2JLZ - chains A and C; structure by X-ray diffraction, 2.20 A resolution.

[Chain A]
Name: Serine protease subunit NS3
From: Dengue virus 4
Notes: EC 3.4.21.91
UniProtKB: Q2YHF0 (POLG_DEN4T); residues 172-618 here correspond to UniProt positions 1646-2092 (UniProt number = residue number + 1474)
Sequence (451 residues; each row starts with the number of its first residue):
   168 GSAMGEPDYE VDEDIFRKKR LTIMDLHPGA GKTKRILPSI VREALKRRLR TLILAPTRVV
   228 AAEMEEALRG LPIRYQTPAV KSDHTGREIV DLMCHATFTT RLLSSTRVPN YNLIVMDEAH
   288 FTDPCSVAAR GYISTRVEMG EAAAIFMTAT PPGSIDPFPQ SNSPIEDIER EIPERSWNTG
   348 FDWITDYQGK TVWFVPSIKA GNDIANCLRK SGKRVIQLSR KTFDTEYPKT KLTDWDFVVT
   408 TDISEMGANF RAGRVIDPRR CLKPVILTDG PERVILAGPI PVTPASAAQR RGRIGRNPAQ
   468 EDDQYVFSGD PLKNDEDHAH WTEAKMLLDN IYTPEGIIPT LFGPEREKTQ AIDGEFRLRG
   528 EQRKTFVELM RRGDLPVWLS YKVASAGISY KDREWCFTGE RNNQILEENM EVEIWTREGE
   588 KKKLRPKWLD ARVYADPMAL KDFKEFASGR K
Sequence notes: conflict Asp250 (Glu1724 in Q2YHF0), Cys292 (Ser1766 in Q2YHF0), Ser321 (Thr1795 in Q2YHF0), Ile322 (Thr1796 in Q2YHF0), Arg381 (Lys1855 in Q2YHF0), Lys480 (Arg1954 in Q2YHF0)
UniProt features mapped onto this chain:
  - region: Arg184 to Arg187 (Important for RNA-binding)
  - motif: Asp284 to His287 (DEAH box)
  - binding site (ATP): Leu193 to Thr200
  - site: Arg457 (Involved in NS3 ATPase and RTPase activities), Arg460 (Involved in NS3 ATPase and RTPase activities), Lys618 (Cleavage)
  - modified residue: Lys388 (N6-acetyllysine)
Bound ions: Mn2+: Thr200 (together with ADP)
Small-molecule neighbours: ADP (adenosine-5'-diphosphate): His194, Pro195, Gly196, Ala197, Gly198, Lys199, Thr200, Lys201, Arg202, Glu230, Glu233, Asn329, Lys398, Gly414, Asn416, Arg418, Arg463

[Chain C]
Molecule: 12-nt RNA strand
Sequence (12 nucleotides; numbered 1 to 12; the number before each row is that of its first residue):
     1 AGACUAACAA CU
Disordered / not traced: 8-12

[Chain A / chain C interface]
Pairs across the interface (43; chain A residue first):
  Pro223(A) - A3(C)  hydrogen bond to the sugar
  Pro223(A) - C4(C)  sugar contact
  Thr224(A) - A3(C)  sugar contact
  Thr224(A) - C4(C)  phosphate contact
  Arg225(A) - C4(C)  salt bridge to the phosphate
  Arg225(A) - U5(C)  salt bridge to the phosphate
  Arg241(A) - A7(C)  salt bridge to the phosphate
  Gln243(A) - A6(C)  hydrogen bond to the sugar
  Gln243(A) - A7(C)  phosphate contact
  Thr244(A) - U5(C)  hydrogen bond to the phosphate
  Pro245(A) - U5(C)  phosphate contact
  Cys261(A) - C4(C)  phosphate contact
  Cys261(A) - U5(C)  phosphate contact
  Ala263(A) - C4(C)  sugar contact
  Thr264(A) - C4(C)  hydrogen bond to the sugar
  Thr264(A) - U5(C)  sugar contact
  Thr264(A) - A6(C)  sugar contact
  Arg268(A) - A6(C)  hydrogen bond to the sugar
  Arg268(A) - A7(C)  hydrogen bond to the sugar
  Ser271(A) - A6(C)  base contact
  Phe288(A) - A3(C)  sugar contact
  Asp290(A) - G2(C)  hydrogen bond to the base
  Asp290(A) - A3(C)  base contact
  Pro363(A) - A1(C)  hydrogen bond to the sugar
  Pro363(A) - G2(C)  sugar contact
  Ser364(A) - A1(C)  phosphate contact
  Ser364(A) - G2(C)  phosphate contact
  Ile365(A) - G2(C)  hydrogen bond to the phosphate
  Ser386(A) - A3(C)  phosphate contact
  Arg387(A) - G2(C)  salt bridge to the phosphate
  Arg387(A) - A3(C)  salt bridge to the phosphate
  Arg387(A) - C4(C)  phosphate contact
  Thr408(A) - G2(C)  hydrogen bond to the phosphate
  Thr408(A) - A3(C)  hydrogen bond to the phosphate
  Asp409(A) - G2(C)  sugar contact
  Ile410(A) - A3(C)  phosphate contact
  Ile410(A) - C4(C)  phosphate contact
  Leu429(A) - A1(C)  base contact
  Lys430(A) - A1(C)  base contact
  Pro431(A) - A1(C)  base contact
  Leu443(A) - A1(C)  sugar contact
  Arg599(A) - A1(C)  base contact
  Asp603(A) - A1(C)  phosphate contact
Also at the interface, not in a pair above, chain A (30 interface residues in all): Thr267, Thr273

[Summary]
30 residues of chain A face 7 of chain C across their interface, with 11 hydrogen bonds and 5 salt bridges.
Among the polar pairs are Asp290(A)-G2(C), Pro223(A)-A3(C) and Gln243(A)-A6(C). Chain A binds ADP. From
UniProt: 8 ATP-binding residues on chain A.
Here chain A is Serine protease subunit NS3 (Dengue virus 4) and chain C is a 12-nt RNA strand. Entry 2JLZ
(Dengue virus 4 NS3 helicase in complex with ssRNA and ADP) was determined by X-ray diffraction, deposited
together with 2JLU, 2JLV, 2JLW and 2JLX.
